Entry 7AOD (electron microscopy, 4.50 A resolution (low resolution: residue-level contacts below are approximate; hydrogen-bond / salt-bridge calls are withheld)); this record covers chains D and G of the 24 polymer chains in the assembly.

# Chain D
Molecule: DNA-directed RNA polymerase I subunit rpa14
Organism: Schizosaccharomyces pombe (strain 972 / ATCC 24843)
Reference sequence: Q9P7P1 (RPA14_SCHPO); residues 1-147 here = UniProt positions 1-147
Amino-acid sequence (147 residues; each row starts with the number of its first residue):
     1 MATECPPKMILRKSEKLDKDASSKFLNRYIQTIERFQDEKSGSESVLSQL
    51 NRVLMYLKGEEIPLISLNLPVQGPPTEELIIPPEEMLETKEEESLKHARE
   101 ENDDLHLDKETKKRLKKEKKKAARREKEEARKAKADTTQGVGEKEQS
Not modelled in the structure: 1-11, 35-43, 60-147

# Chain G
Molecule: DNA-directed RNA polymerase I subunit rpa43
Organism: Schizosaccharomyces pombe (strain 972 / ATCC 24843)
Reference sequence: O43036 (RPA43_SCHPO); numbering as in UniProt (aligned over 1-173)
Amino-acid sequence (173 residues; numbered 1 to 173; the number before each row is that of its first residue):
     1 MPDLSLYKQTVDLYLSIAPGHSRDPLNAIQEHMDSMILSKLPRINGIVLA
    51 YDNIRFLEKSAKVMYDSPFSFIWVRVDVLVFSPKKGDCLEGKINLVSPSH
   101 IGLLILGIFNASIPRKSIPKDWIFIEPDTTEEQGRWKTNDGNILEPGKDL
   151 EFVVDGIQREAGLTMVQGTLANS
Not modelled in the structure: 1-2, 157-166, 173

# How chain D and chain G interact
Residue-residue contacts (33):
  R12(D) - V11(G)
  R12(D) - D12(G)
  K13(D) - Q9(G)
  K13(D) - T10(G)
  S14(D) - Q9(G)
  E15(D) - K8(G)
  E15(D) - T10(G)
  L17(D) - L4(G)
  L17(D) - L6(G)
  L17(D) - Y7(G)
  L17(D) - K8(G)
  D18(D) - L4(G)
  S22(D) - L6(G)
  S22(D) - L79(G)
  F25(D) - A50(G)
  F25(D) - Y51(G)
  F25(D) - D52(G)
  F25(D) - D77(G)
  F25(D) - L79(G)
  R28(D) - D52(G)
  Y29(D) - I37(G)
  Y29(D) - L49(G)
  Y29(D) - A50(G)
  Y29(D) - Y51(G)
  T32(D) - D52(G)
  I33(D) - D34(G)
  I33(D) - Y51(G)
  Q49(D) - I108(G)
  V53(D) - L106(G)
  V53(D) - I108(G)
  Y56(D) - K92(G)
  Y56(D) - L106(G)
  Y56(D) - G107(G)
Other interface residues (no listed pair), chain D (19 interface residues in all): K19, L26, V46, L50
Other interface residues (no listed pair), chain G (23 interface residues in all): L38, R43, E90

# Summary
The interface between chain D and chain G involves 19 residues on one side and 23 on the other.
Here chain D is DNA-directed RNA polymerase I subunit rpa14 and chain G is DNA-directed RNA polymerase I
subunit rpa43, both from Schizosaccharomyces pombe (strain 972 / ATCC 24843). Entry 7AOD (Schizosaccharomyces
pombe RNA polymerase I (dimer)) was determined by electron microscopy together with 7AOC and 7AOE from the
same study.
